Entry 8CLH (X-ray diffraction, 2.50 A resolution); this record covers chains B and E of the 6 polymer chains in the assembly.

# Chain B
Name: Tubulin beta-2B chain
Organism: Bos taurus
UniProt: Q6B856 (TBB2B_BOVIN); the author numbering skips numbers that UniProt does not, so the offset changes along the chain: 2-42 = UniProt 2-42; 45-360 = UniProt 43-358; 369-441 = UniProt 359-431
Chain sequence (430 residues; numbered 2 to 441; 10 numbers in that range are skipped by the numbering (no residue carries them; nothing is unmodelled there); the number before each row is that of its first residue):
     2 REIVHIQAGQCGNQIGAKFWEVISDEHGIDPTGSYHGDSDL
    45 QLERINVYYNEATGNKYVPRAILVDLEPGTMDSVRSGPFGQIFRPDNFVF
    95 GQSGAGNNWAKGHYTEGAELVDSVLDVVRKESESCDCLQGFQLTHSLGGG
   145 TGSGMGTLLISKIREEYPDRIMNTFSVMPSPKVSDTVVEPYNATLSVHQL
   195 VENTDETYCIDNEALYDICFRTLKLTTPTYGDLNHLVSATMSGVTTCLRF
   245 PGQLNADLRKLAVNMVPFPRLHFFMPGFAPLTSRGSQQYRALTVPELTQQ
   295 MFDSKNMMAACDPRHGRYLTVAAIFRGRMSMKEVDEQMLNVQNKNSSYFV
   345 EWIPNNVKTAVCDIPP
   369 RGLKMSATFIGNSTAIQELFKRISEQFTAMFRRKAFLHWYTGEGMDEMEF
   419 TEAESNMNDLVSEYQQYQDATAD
Not modelled in the structure: 441
Small-molecule neighbours:
  - epothilone a (EP): Leu217, Leu219, Asp226, His229, Leu230, Ala233, Phe272, Pro274, Leu275, Thr276, Arg278, Gln281, Gln282, Tyr283, Arg284, Leu286, Leu371
  - GDP (guanosine-5'-diphosphate): Gly10, Gln11, Cys12, Gln15, Ile16, Asp69, Asn101, Ser140, Gly142, Gly143, Gly144, Thr145, Gly146, Val171, Pro173, Val177, Ser178, Glu183, Asn206, Leu209, Tyr224, Leu227, Asn228
  - colchicine (LOC; N-[(7S)-1,2,3,10-tetramethoxy-9-oxo-6,7-dihydro-5H-benzo[d]heptalen-7-yl]ethanamide): Cys241, Leu242, Leu248, Ala250, Asp251, Lys254, Leu255, Asn258, Met259, Thr314, Val315, Ala316, Ala317, Ile318, Asn350, Lys352, Thr353, Ala354
  - Peloruside A (POU): Gln293, Phe296, Asp297, Ser298, Lys299, Pro307, Arg308, Tyr312, Val335, Asn339, Tyr342
  - vinblastine (VLB; (2alpha,2'beta,3beta,4alpha,5beta)-vincaleukoblastine): Pro175, Lys176, Val177, Ser178, Asp179, Tyr210, Phe214, Thr220, Thr221, Pro222, Thr223, Tyr224, Leu227
Curated features (UniProtKB/Swiss-Prot):
  - binding site (GTP): Gln11, Glu71, Ser140, Gly144, Thr145, Gly146, Asn206, Asn228
  - binding site (Mg(2+)): Glu71
  - modified residue: Ser40 (Phosphoserine), Thr57 (Phosphothreonine), Lys60 (N6-acetyllysine), Ser174 (Phosphoserine), Thr287 (Phosphothreonine), Thr292 (Phosphothreonine), Arg320 (Omega-N-methylarginine)
  - cross-link (Glycyl lysine isopeptide (Lys-Gly)): Lys60 (interchain with G-Cter in ubiquitin), Lys326 (interchain with G-Cter in ubiquitin)

# Chain E
Name: Stathmin-4
Organism: Rattus norvegicus
UniProt: P63043 (STMN4_RAT); residues 6-143 here correspond to UniProt positions 50-187 (UniProt number = residue number + 44)
Chain sequence (138 residues; each row starts with the number of its first residue):
     6 MEVIELNKCTSGQSFEVILKPPSFDGVPEFNASLPRRRDPSLEEIQKKLE
    56 AAEERRKYQEAELLKHLAEKREHEREVIQKAIEENNNFIKMAKEKLAQKM
   106 ESNKENREAHLAAMLERLQEKDKHAEEVRKNKELKEEA
Not modelled in the structure: 29-43
Curated features (UniProtKB/Swiss-Prot):
  - modified residue: Ser46 (Phosphoserine)

# Interface between chain B and chain E
Contacting residue pairs - 22 pairs, chain B then chain E:
  Tyr108(B) with His78(E), hydrogen bond; Glu79(E); Val82(E), hydrophobic; Ile83(E)
  Thr109(B) with Ile83(E)
  Leu152(B) with Glu79(E)
  Ser155(B) with Leu72(E); Arg76(E), hydrogen bond
  Lys156(B) with Arg76(E); Glu79(E), salt bridge
  Glu159(B) with Leu69(E); Leu72(E); Arg76(E), salt bridge
  Pro162(B) with Glu65(E)
  Glu196(B) with His71(E)
  Thr409(B) with Glu89(E)
  Glu411(B) with Val82(E); Ala86(E)
  Gly412(B) with Val82(E); Lys85(E); Ala86(E)
  Glu417(B) with His78(E), salt bridge
Other interface residues (no listed pair), chain B (18 interface residues in all): His107, Arg158, Asn197, Gly410, Met413, Asp414
Other interface residues (no listed pair), chain E (15 interface residues in all): Leu68, Ala73, Lys75

# Overview
18 residues of chain B and 15 residues of chain E are in contact, with 2 hydrogen bonds and 3 salt bridges.
Polar contacts include Lys156(B)-Glu79(E), Glu159(B)-Arg76(E) and Glu417(B)-His78(E). Bound to chain B: GDP,
colchicine, epothilone a, Peloruside A and vinblastine.
Here chain B is Tubulin beta-2B chain (Bos taurus) and chain E is Stathmin-4 (Rattus norvegicus). Entry 8CLH
(Drug cocktail (Colchicine, Epothilone A, Peloruside, Ansamitocin P3, Vinblastine) bound to tubulin (T2R-TTL)
complex) was determined by X-ray diffraction (same publication as 8CL9, 8CLB, 8CLC, 8CLD, 8CLE, 8CLF and
8CLG).
